3F6S - chain A; structure by X-ray diffraction, 2.50 A resolution.

[Chain A]
Molecule: Flavodoxin
Organism: Desulfovibrio desulfuricans
Reference sequence: P26492 (FLAV_DESDE); numbering as in UniProt (aligned over 1-148)
Amino-acid sequence (148 residues; each row starts with the number of its first residue):
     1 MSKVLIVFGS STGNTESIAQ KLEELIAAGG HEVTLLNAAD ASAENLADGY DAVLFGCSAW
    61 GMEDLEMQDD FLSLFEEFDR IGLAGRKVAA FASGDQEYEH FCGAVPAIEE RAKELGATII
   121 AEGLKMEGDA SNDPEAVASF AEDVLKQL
Not modelled in the structure: 1
Construct notes: engineered mutation Asp79 (Asn in P26492)
Ligand contacts: FMN (flavin mononucleotide): Gly9, Ser10, Ser11, Thr12, Gly13, Asn14, Thr15, Glu16, Ser58, Ala59, Trp60, Gly61, Ser93, Gly94, Asp95, Tyr98, His100, Phe101, Cys102, Gly128
Reported in the primary citation:
  - binding site for flavin mononucleotide: Ser10, Ser11, Thr12, Thr15, Ser58, Ala59, Trp60, Asp95, Tyr98, His100, Cys102
  - conformationally variable residues (loop rearrangement): Trp60 to Leu65

[In short]
Bound to chain A: flavin mononucleotide. From the paper: a binding site for flavin mononucleotide at Ser10,
Ser11 and Thr12 among others; conformational variability at Trp60.
Chain A is Flavodoxin (Desulfovibrio desulfuricans); the structure, Desulfovibrio desulfuricans (ATCC 29577)
oxidized flavodoxin alternate conformers, was determined by X-ray diffraction together with 3F6R from the same
study.
